8IF4 - chain A; structure by electron microscopy, 3.23 A resolution.

[Chain A]
Protein: Voltage-dependent calcium channel subunit alpha-2/delta-1
Organism: Homo sapiens
UniProtKB: P54289 (CA2D1_HUMAN), isoform P54289-2; residue numbers follow UniProt; this construct covers 1-677, 679-1091
Sequence (1099 residues; numbered 1 to 1091 plus 9 insertion-coded residues; 1 number in that range is skipped by the numbering (no residue carries it; nothing is unmodelled there); the number before each row is that of its first residue; a row labelled like 677A-677I holds insertion residues (677A, then the next letters in order)):
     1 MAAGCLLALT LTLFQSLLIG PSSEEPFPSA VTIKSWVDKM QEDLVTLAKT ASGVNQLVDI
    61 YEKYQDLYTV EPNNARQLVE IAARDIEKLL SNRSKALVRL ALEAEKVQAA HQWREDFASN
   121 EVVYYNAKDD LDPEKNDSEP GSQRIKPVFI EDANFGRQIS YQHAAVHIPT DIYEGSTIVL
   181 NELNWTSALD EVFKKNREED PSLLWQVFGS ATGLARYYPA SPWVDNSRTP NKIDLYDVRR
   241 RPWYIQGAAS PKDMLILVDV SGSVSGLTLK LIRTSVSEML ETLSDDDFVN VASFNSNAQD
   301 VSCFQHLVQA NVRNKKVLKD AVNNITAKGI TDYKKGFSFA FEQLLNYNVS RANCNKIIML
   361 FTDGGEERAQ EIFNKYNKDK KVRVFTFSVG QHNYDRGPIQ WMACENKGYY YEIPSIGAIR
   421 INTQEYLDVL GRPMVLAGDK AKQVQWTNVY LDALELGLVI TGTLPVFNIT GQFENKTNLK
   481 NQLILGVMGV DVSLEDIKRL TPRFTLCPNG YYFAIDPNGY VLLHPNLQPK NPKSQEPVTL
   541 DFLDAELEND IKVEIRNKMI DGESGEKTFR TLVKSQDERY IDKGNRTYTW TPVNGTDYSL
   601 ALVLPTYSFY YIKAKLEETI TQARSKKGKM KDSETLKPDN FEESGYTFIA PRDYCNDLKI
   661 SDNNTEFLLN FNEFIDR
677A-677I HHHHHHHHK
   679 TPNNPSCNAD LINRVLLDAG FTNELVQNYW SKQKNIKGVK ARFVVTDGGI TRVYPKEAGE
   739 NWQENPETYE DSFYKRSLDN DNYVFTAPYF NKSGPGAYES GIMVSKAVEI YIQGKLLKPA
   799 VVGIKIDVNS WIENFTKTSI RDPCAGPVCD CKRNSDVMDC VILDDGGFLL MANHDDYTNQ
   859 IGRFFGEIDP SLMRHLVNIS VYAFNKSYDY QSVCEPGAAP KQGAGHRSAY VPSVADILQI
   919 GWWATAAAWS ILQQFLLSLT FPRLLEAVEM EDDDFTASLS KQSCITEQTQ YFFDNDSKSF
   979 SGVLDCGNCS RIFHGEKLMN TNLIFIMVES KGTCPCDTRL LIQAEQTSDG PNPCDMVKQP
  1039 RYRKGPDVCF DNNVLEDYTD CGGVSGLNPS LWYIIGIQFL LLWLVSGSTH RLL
Not modelled in the structure: 1-26, 134-144, 226-232, 532-535, 617-631, 677A-677I, 816-827, 894-960, 1059-1091
Construct notes: insertion (677A-677H)
Disulfide bonds: Cys303-Cys1032, Cys354-Cys1047, Cys655-Cys685, Cys829-Cys838, Cys892-Cys962, Cys984-Cys1014, Cys987-Cys1012
Glycans and other covalent adducts: N-acetylglucosamine (NAG) linked to Asn92, Asn184, Asn468, Asn663, Asn883
UniProt features mapped onto this chain:
  - motif: Asp259 to Ser263 (MIDAS-like motif)
  - binding site (a divalent metal cation): Asp259, Ser261, Ser263
  - modified residue: Ser119 (Phosphoserine)
  - glycosylation (N-linked (GlcNAc...) asparagine): Asn92, Asn136, Asn184, Asn324, Asn348, Asn468, Asn475, Asn998
  - natural variant: Gly209 (G209D: In DEE110)

[In short]
Covalently linked N-acetylglucosamine: at Asn92, Asn184, Asn468, Asn663 and Asn883. UniProt lists 3 divalent
metal cation-binding residues.
Chain A is Voltage-dependent calcium channel subunit alpha-2/delta-1 (Homo sapiens); the structure, Structure
of human alpha-2/delta-1 without mirogabalin, was determined by electron microscopy (same publication as
8IF3).
